8ZER - chains B and A; structure by X-ray diffraction, 3.10 A resolution.

# Chain B
Name: Spike protein S1
From: Severe acute respiratory syndrome coronavirus 2
UniProt: P0DTC2 (SPIKE_SARS2); residues 319-541 here = UniProt positions 319-541
Sequence (235 residues; each row starts with the number of its first residue):
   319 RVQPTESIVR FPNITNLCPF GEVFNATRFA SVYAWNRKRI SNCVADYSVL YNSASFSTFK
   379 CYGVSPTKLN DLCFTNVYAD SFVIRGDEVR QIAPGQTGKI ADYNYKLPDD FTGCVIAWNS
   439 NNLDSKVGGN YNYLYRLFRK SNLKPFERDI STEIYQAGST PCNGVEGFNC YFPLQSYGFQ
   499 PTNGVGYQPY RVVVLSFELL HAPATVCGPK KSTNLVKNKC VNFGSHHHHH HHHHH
Unresolved in the structure: 319-332, 528-553
Cystine bridges: Cys336-Cys361, Cys379-Cys432, Cys391-Cys525, Cys480-Cys488
Covalently attached groups: N-acetylglucosamine (NAG) linked to Asn343
Sequence notes: expression tag (542-553)
Curated features (UniProtKB/Swiss-Prot):
  - region: Arg403 to Asp405 (Integrin-binding motif), Asn448 to Phe456 (Immunodominant HLA epitope recognized by the CD8+)
  - glycosylation: Thr323 (O-linked (GalNAc) threonine), Ser325 (O-linked (HexNAc...) serine), Asn331 (N-linked (GlcNAc...) (complex) asparagine), Asn343 (N-linked (GlcNAc...) (complex) asparagine)
  - natural variant: Gly339 (G339D: In strain: Omicron/BA.1, Omicron/BA.2 and 4 more; G339H: In strain: Omicron/BA.2.75, Omicron/XBB.1.5 and 1 more), Arg346 (R346K: In strain: Mu/B.1.621; R346T: In strain: Omicron/BQ.1.1, Omicron/XBB.1.5 and 1 more), Leu368 (L368I: In strain: Omicron/XBB.1.5, Omicron/EG.5.1), Ser371 (S371F: In strain: Omicron/BA.2, Omicron/BA.2.12.1 and 6 more; S371L: In strain: Omicron/BA.1), Ser373 (S373P: In strain: Omicron/BA.1, Omicron/BA.2 and 7 more), Ser375 (S375F: In strain: Omicron/BA.1, Omicron/BA.2 and 7 more), Thr376 (T376A: In strain: Omicron/BA.2, Omicron/BA.2.12.1 and 5 more), Asp405 (D405N: In strain: Omicron/BA.2, Omicron/BA.2.12.1 and 6 more), Arg408 (R408S: In strain: Omicron/BA.2, Omicron/BA.2.12.1 and 6 more), Lys417 (K417N: In strain: Beta/B.1.351, Omicron/BA.1 and 8 more; K417T: In strain: Gamma/P.1), Asn440 (N440K: In strain: Omicron/BA.1, Omicron/BA.2 and 7 more), Lys444 (K444T: In strain: Omicron/BQ.1.1), 16 further natural variant entries in UniProt
  - mutagenesis: Asn331 (N331Q: Reduced viral infectivity), Asn343 (N343Q: Reduced viral infectivity), Leu452 (L452R: Increased resistance to neutralizing antibodies. Decreases HLA binding to NF9 epitope. Increased binding affinity to human ACE2), Tyr453 (Y453F: Decreased HLA binding to NF9 epitope. Increased binding affinity to human ACE2), Ala475 (A475V: Increased resistance to neutralizing antibodies), Val483 (V483A: Increased resistance to neutralizing antibodies), Glu484 (E484D: Increased replication in human TMEM106B overexpressing cells), Phe490 (F490L: Increased resistance to neutralizing antibodies and human covalescent sera neutralization), Gln493 (Q493N: Reduced host ACE2-binding affinity in vitro; Q493Y: Reduced host ACE2-binding affinity in vitro), Asn501 (N501T: Reduced host ACE2-binding affinity in vitro; N501Y: Increased binding affinity to human ACE2), His519 (H519P: Increased resistance to human covalescent sera neutralization)
Reported in the primary citation:
  - post-translational modification sites: Asn343
  - binding site for N-acetylglucosamine: Asn343
  - mutagenesis - L452R/T478K: decreased binding to Nanobody P2C5 (chain A)

# Chain A
Name: Nanobody P2C5
From: Camelus bactrianus
Notes: antibody fragment or engineered binder
Sequence (146 residues; row label = number of the first residue in the row):
     1 EVQLVESGGG SVQAGGSLRL SCVASGYTYC SYDMSWYRQA PGKEREFVSI IRRDGSTAYT
    61 DAVKGRFAIS RDNAKNTLYL QMNSLEPEDT AMYYCKSWAC SSGEYLYQGD WGQGTQVTVS
   121 SAAAEQKLIS EEDLNGAAHH HHHHGS
Unresolved in the structure: 1, 122-146
Cystine bridges: Cys22-Cys95, Cys30-Cys100
Reported in the primary citation:
  - contacts within the chain: Lys96-Trp98, Lys96-Trp111

# How chain B and chain A interact
Residue-residue contacts (40; chain B residue first):
  Ala348(B) - Gln108(A)
  Ser349(B) - Gln108(A)
  Tyr351(B) - Trp98(A)
  Tyr351(B) - Ala99(A)
  Tyr351(B) - Gln108(A)
  Ala352(B) - Leu106(A)
  Ala352(B) - Gln108(A)  hydrogen bond (backbone-side chain)
  Trp353(B) - Leu106(A)
  Asn354(B) - Leu106(A)
  Asn354(B) - Gln108(A)
  Arg357(B) - Glu104(A)  salt bridge
  Tyr449(B) - Gln39(A)
  Tyr449(B) - Glu44(A)
  Tyr449(B) - Arg45(A)
  Tyr449(B) - Trp111(A)  hydrogen bond (backbone-side chain)
  Leu452(B) - Lys96(A)
  Arg466(B) - Leu106(A)
  Ile468(B) - Ala99(A)  hydrophobic
  Ile468(B) - Cys100(A)  hydrophobic
  Ile468(B) - Ser101(A)
  Ile468(B) - Leu106(A)  hydrophobic
  Thr470(B) - Asp33(A)
  Thr470(B) - Ile50(A)
  Thr470(B) - Arg52(A)  hydrogen bond
  Glu471(B) - Arg52(A)  salt bridge
  Ile472(B) - Ala58(A)  hydrophobic
  Gly482(B) - Ala58(A)
  Gly482(B) - Tyr59(A)  hydrogen bond (backbone-backbone)
  Gly482(B) - Lys64(A)
  Val483(B) - Tyr59(A)
  Val483(B) - Lys64(A)
  Glu484(B) - Phe47(A)
  Glu484(B) - Tyr59(A)  hydrogen bond (backbone-backbone)
  Glu484(B) - Thr60(A)  hydrogen bond
  Glu484(B) - Asp61(A)  hydrogen bond (backbone-backbone)
  Phe490(B) - Tyr37(A)
  Phe490(B) - Phe47(A)  hydrophobic
  Phe490(B) - Ile50(A)  hydrophobic
  Phe490(B) - Trp98(A)  hydrophobic
  Leu492(B) - Trp98(A)  hydrophobic
Also at the interface, not in a pair above, chain B (23 interface residues in all): Arg346, Asn450, Asn481, Gly485
Also at the interface, not in a pair above, chain A (25 interface residues in all): Ser56, Thr57, Gly109
The authors on this interface:
  - residue pairs: Arg357(B)-Glu104(A) (salt bridge), Tyr449(B)-Arg45(A) (cation-pi contact), Leu452(B)-Lys96(A) (hydrophobic contact), Glu471(B)-Arg52(A) (salt bridge), Glu484(B)-Thr60(A) (hydrogen bond), Phe490(B)-Phe47(A) (pi stacking)
  - epitope / paratope residues, chain B: Tyr351(B), Arg357(B), Tyr449(B), Leu452(B), Glu471(B), Phe490(B)
  - interface residues, chain B: Tyr351(B), Leu452(B), Phe490(B)
  - epitope / paratope residues, chain A: Tyr37(A), Arg45(A), Phe47(A), Ile50(A), Arg52(A), Lys96(A), Trp98(A), Glu104(A)
  - interface residues, chain A: Tyr37(A), Phe47(A), Trp98(A)

# In short
23 residues of chain B face 25 of chain A across their interface, with 7 hydrogen bonds and 2 salt bridges.
Among the polar pairs are Arg357(B)-Glu104(A), Glu471(B)-Arg52(A) and Ala352(B)-Gln108(A). The paper describes
salt bridges between Arg357(B) and Glu104(A) and Glu471(B) and Arg52(A); a cation-pi contact between Tyr449(B)
and Arg45(A); a hydrophobic contact between Leu452(B) and Lys96(A). From the paper: a binding site for
N-acetylglucosamine at Asn343(B); L452R/T478K of chain B reduce binding to Nanobody P2C5 (chain A).
Here chain B is Spike protein S1 (Severe acute respiratory syndrome coronavirus 2) and chain A is Nanobody
P2C5 (Camelus bactrianus). Entry 8ZER (Crystal structure of the complex of Wuhan SARS-CoV-2 RBD (319-541) with
P2C5 nanobody) was determined by X-ray diffraction, deposited together with 8ZES.
